1R2X - chains C and A; structure by electron microscopy, 9.00 A resolution (very low resolution: no residue pairs are listed; an interface is given only as per-side residue counts).

Chain C:
Molecule: 58nts of 23S rRNA
Sequence (58 nucleotides; each row starts with the number of its first residue; numbering starts at 0):
     0 GCUGGGAUGU UGGCUUAGAA GCAGCCAUCA UUUAAAGAGU GCGUAACAGC UCACCAGC
Not modelled in the structure: 0

Chain A:
Protein: 50S ribosomal protein L11
Organism: Thermotoga maritima
UniProt: P29395 (RL11_THEMA); the construct has insertions or renumbered stretches relative to UniProt, so the offset changes along the chain: -5 to 65 = UniProt 1-71; 67-135 = UniProt 72-140
Sequence (141 residues; numbered -5 to 135; the number before each row is that of its first residue; numbers below 1 keep their minus sign (Ala-5 is residue -5)):
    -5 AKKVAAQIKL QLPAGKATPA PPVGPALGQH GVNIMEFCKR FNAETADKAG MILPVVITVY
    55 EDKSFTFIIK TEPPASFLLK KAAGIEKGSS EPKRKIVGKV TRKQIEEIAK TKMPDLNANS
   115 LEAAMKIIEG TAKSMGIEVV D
Not modelled in the structure: -5 to 1, 135
Construct notes: insertion (66)

Interface between chain C and chain A:
At this resolution (9 A) residue pairs are not listed: 3 residues of chain C and 3 of chain A lie at the interface.

Overview:
Chain C and chain A each contribute 3 residues to their interface.
Here chain C is 58nts of 23S rRNA and chain A is 50S ribosomal protein L11 (Thermotoga maritima). Entry 1R2X
(Coordinates of L11 with 58nts of 23S rRNA fitted into the cryo-EM map of EF-Tu ternary ...) was determined by
electron microscopy (same publication as 1QZA, 1QZB, 1QZC, 1QZD and 1R2W).
